PDB entry 8DTP | electron microscopy, 2.70 A resolution | chains M and C of the 7 polymer chains in the assembly

Chain M:
Molecule: 18-nt DNA strand
Sequence (18 nucleotides; numbered 6 to 23; the number before each row is that of its first residue):
     6 TTTTTTTTTT TTTTTTTT
Not modelled in the structure: 18-23

Chain C:
Protein: DnaB-like replicative helicase
From: Escherichia phage T4
Notes: EC 3.6.4.-
Reference sequence: P04530 (HELIC_BPT4); residues 1-475 here = UniProt positions 1-475
Sequence (475 residues; numbered 1 to 475; the number before each row is that of its first residue):
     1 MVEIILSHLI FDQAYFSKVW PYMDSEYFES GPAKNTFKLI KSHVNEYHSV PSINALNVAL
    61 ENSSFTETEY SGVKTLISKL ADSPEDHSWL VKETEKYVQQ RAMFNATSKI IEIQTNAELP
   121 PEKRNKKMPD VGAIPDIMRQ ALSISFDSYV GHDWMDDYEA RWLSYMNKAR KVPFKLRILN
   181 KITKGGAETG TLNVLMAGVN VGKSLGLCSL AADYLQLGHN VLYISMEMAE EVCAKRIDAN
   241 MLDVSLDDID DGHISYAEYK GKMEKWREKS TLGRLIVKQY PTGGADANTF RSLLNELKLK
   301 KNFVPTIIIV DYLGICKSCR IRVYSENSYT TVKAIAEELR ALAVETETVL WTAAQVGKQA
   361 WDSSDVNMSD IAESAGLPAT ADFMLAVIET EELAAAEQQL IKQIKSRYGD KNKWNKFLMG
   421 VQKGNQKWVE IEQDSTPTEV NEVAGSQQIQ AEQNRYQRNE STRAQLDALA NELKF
Not modelled in the structure: 433-475
Metal / ion sites: Mg2+: Ser-204, Glu-227 (together with ATP-gamma-S)
Small-molecule neighbours:
  - ATP-gamma-S (AGS; phosphothiophosphoric acid-adenylate ester), molecule 1: Gly-198, Val-199, Asn-200, Val-201, Gly-202, Lys-203, Ser-204, Leu-205, Glu-227, Met-228, Arg-236, Leu-246, Gln-355, Lys-423, Gln-426
  - ATP-gamma-S (AGS), molecule 2: Pro-378, Ala-379, Lys-405, Ser-406, Arg-407, Tyr-408, Gly-409, Asp-410, Lys-411
Curated features (UniProtKB/Swiss-Prot):
  - region: Tyr-456 to Phe-475 (Interaction with the helicase assembly factor)
  - binding site (ATP): Ala-197 to Ser-204
  - mutagenesis: Leu-192 (L192Q: Partially suppresses phage growth inhibition by extra copies of bacterial AbpA-AbpB), Asp-213 (D213Y: Partially suppresses phage growth inhibition by extra copies of bacterial AbpA-AbpB)
What the authors report for this chain:
  - binding site for the 18-nt DNA strand (chain M): Asn-327 to Tyr-329, Lys-358, Ala-372 to Ala-375

How chain M and chain C interact:
Contacting residue pairs (10):
  DT11(M) / Asn-327(C)  base contact
  DT12(M) / Asn-327(C)  base contact
  DT12(M) / Tyr-329(C)  phosphate contact
  DT13(M) / Tyr-329(C)  phosphate contact
  DT13(M) / Glu-373(C)  phosphate contact
  DT13(M) / Ser-374(C)  phosphate contact
  DT13(M) / Ala-375(C)  hydrogen bond to the phosphate
  DT14(M) / Ala-372(C)  phosphate contact
  DT14(M) / Glu-373(C)  hydrogen bond to the phosphate
  DT15(M) / Lys-358(C)  phosphate contact

Summary:
5 residues of chain M face 7 of chain C across their interface, with 2 hydrogen bonds. Polar pairs include
DT13(M)/Ala-375(C) and DT14(M)/Glu-373(C). Bound to chain C: ATP-gamma-S. From the paper: a binding site for
the 18-nt DNA strand (chain M) at Asn-327(C), Lys-358(C) and Ala-372(C).
Chain M is an 18-nt DNA strand and chain C is DnaB-like replicative helicase (Escherichia phage T4); the
structure, Close state of T4 bacteriophage gp41 hexamer bound with single strand DNA, was determined by
electron microscopy (same publication as 8DUE, 8DVF, 8DVI, 8DW6, 8DWJ, 8G0Z and 8GAO).
